PDB entry 8OX1 | electron microscopy, 2.70 A resolution | chains C and I of the 12 polymer chains in the assembly

Chain C:
Protein: Histone H2A type 1-C
From: Homo sapiens
UniProtKB: Q93077 (H2A1C_HUMAN); residues 0-129 here correspond to UniProt positions 1-130 (UniProt number = residue number + 1)
Chain sequence (134 residues; numbered -4 to 129; the number before each row is that of its first residue; numbers below 1 keep their minus sign (Gly-4 is residue -4)):
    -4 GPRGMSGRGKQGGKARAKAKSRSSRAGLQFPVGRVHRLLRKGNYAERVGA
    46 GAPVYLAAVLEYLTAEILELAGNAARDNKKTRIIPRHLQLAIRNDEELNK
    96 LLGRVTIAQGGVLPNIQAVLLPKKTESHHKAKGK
Unresolved in the structure: -4 to 9, 120-129
Sequence notes: expression tag (-4 to -1)
Swiss-Prot annotation at these positions:
  - modified residue: Ser1 (N-acetylserine), Arg3 (Citrulline), Lys5 (N6-(2-hydroxyisobutyryl)lysine), Lys9 (N6-(2-hydroxyisobutyryl)lysine), Lys13 (N6-(beta-hydroxybutyryl)lysine), Lys36 (N6-(2-hydroxyisobutyryl)lysine), Lys74 (N6-(2-hydroxyisobutyryl)lysine), Lys75 (N6-(2-hydroxyisobutyryl)lysine), Lys95 (N6-(2-hydroxyisobutyryl)lysine), Gln104 (N5-methylglutamine), Lys118 (N6-(2-hydroxyisobutyryl)lysine), Lys119 (N6-crotonyllysine), Thr120 (Phosphothreonine), Lys125 (N6-crotonyllysine)
  - cross-link (Glycyl lysine isopeptide (Lys-Gly)): Lys13 (interchain with G-Cter in ubiquitin), Lys15 (interchain with G-Cter in ubiquitin), Lys119 (interchain with G-Cter in ubiquitin)

Chain I:
Molecule: Telomeric DNA C strand
From: Homo sapiens
Sequence (145 nucleotides; row label = number of the first residue in the row; numbers below 1 keep their minus sign (DA-74 is residue -74)):
   -74 ATCACCCTAACCCTAACCCTAACCCTAACCCTAACCCTAACCCTAACCCT
   -24 AACCCTAACCCTAACCCTAACCCTAACCCTAACCCTAACCCTAACCCTAA
    26 CCCTAACCCTAACCCTAACCCTAACCCTAACCCTAACCCTAAGAT

Chain C / chain I interface:
Residue-residue contacts (15):
  Arg11(C) with DA-42(I), hydrogen bond to the base; DA-41(I), sugar contact
  Ala12(C) with DA-42(I), sugar contact; DA-41(I), hydrogen bond to the phosphate
  Ala14(C) with DT-43(I), phosphate contact; DA-42(I), phosphate contact
  Lys15(C) with DA-42(I), hydrogen bond to the phosphate
  Ser16(C) with DT-43(I), phosphate contact
  Arg17(C) with DT-43(I), salt bridge to the phosphate
  Arg20(C) with DA-42(I), salt bridge to the phosphate
  Gly28(C) with DT-43(I), phosphate contact
  Arg32(C) with DC-44(I), salt bridge to the phosphate
  Arg42(C) with DA-35(I), sugar contact
  Arg77(C) with DA-54(I), sugar contact
  Lys119(C) with DA-74(I), phosphate contact
Also at the interface, not in a pair above, chain C (15 interface residues in all): Ala10, Arg29, Glu41
Also at the interface, not in a pair above, chain I (10 interface residues in all): DA-53, DC-45, DC-34

Summary:
15 residues of chain C face 10 of chain I across their interface, with 3 hydrogen bonds and 3 salt bridges.
Polar contacts include Arg11(C)-DA-42(I), Ala12(C)-DA-41(I) and Lys15(C)-DA-42(I).
Chain C is Histone H2A type 1-C and chain I is Telomeric DNA C strand, both from Homo sapiens; the structure,
Structure of TRF1core in complex with telomeric nucleosome, was determined by electron microscopy.
